6OJ6 - chains D and P of the 13 polymer chains in the assembly; structure by electron microscopy, 4.20 A resolution (low resolution: residue-level contacts below are approximate; hydrogen-bond / salt-bridge calls are withheld).

== Chain D ==
Molecule: Inner capsid protein VP2
Organism: Rotavirus A (strain RVA/Monkey/United States/RRV/1975/G3P5B[3])
UniProt: B3F2X3 (B3F2X3_ROTRH); numbering as in UniProt (aligned over 1-887)
Sequence (887 residues; each row starts with the number of its first residue):
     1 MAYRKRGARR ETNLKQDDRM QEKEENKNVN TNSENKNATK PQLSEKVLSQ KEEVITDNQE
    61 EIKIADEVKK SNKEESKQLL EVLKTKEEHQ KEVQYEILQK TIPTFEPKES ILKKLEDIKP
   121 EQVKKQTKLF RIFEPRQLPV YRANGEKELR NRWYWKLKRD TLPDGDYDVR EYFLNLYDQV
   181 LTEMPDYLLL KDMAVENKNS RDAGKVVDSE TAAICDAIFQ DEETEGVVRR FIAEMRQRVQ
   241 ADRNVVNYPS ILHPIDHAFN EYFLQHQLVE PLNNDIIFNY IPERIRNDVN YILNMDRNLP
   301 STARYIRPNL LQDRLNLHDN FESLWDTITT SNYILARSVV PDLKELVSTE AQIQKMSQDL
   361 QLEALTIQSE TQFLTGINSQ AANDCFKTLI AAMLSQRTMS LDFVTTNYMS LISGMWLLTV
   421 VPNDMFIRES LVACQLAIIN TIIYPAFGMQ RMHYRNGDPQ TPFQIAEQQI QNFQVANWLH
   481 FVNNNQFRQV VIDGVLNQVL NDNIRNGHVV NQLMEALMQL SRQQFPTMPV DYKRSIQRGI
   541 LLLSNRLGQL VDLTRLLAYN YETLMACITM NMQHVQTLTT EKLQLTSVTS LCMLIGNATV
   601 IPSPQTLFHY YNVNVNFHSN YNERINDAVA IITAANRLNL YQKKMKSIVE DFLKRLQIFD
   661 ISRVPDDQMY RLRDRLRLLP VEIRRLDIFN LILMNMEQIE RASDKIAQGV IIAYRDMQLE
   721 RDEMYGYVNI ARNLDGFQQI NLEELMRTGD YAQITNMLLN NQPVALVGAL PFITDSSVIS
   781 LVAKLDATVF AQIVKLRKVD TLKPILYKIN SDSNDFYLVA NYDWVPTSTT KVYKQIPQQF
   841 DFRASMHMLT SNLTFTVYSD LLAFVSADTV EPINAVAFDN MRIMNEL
Disordered / not traced: 1-60

== Chain P ==
Molecule: RNA-directed RNA polymerase
Organism: Rotavirus A (strain RVA/Monkey/United States/RRV/1975/G3P5B[3])
Notes: EC 2.7.7.48
UniProt: B3F2X2 (B3F2X2_ROTRH); residue numbers follow UniProt; this construct covers 1-1088
Sequence (1088 residues; row label = number of the first residue in the row):
     1 MGKYNLILSE YLSFIYNSQS AVQIPIYYSS NSELENRCIE FHSKCLENSK NGLSLKKLFV
    61 EYSDVIENAT LLSILSYSYD KYNAVERKLV KYAKGKPLEA DLTVNELDYE NNKITSELFP
   121 TAEEYTDLLM DPAILTSLSS NLNAVMFWLE KHENDVAEKL KIYKRRLDLF TIVASTVNKY
   181 GVPRHNAKYR YEYEVMKDKP YYLVTWANSS IEMLMSVFSH EDYLIARELI VLSYSNRSTL
   241 AKLVSSPMSI LVALVDINGT FITNEELELE FSNKYVRAIV PDQTFDELKQ MLDNMRKAGL
   301 TDIPKMIQDW LVDCSIEKFP LMAKIYSWSF HVGFRKQKML DAALDQLKTE YTEDVDDEMY
   361 REYTMLIRDE VVKMLEEPVK HDDHLLQDSE LAGLLSMSSA SNGESRQLKF GRKTIFSTKK
   421 NMHVMDDMAN GRYTPGIIPP VNVDKPIPLG RRDVPGRRTR IIFILPYEYF IAQHAVVEKM
   481 LIYAKHTREY AEFYSQSNQL LSYGDVTRFL SNNSMVLYTD VSQWDSSQHN TQPFRKGIIM
   541 GLDMLANMTN DARVIQTLNL YKQTQINLMD SYVQIPDGNV IKKIQYGAVA SGEKQTKAAN
   601 SIANLALIKT VLSRISNKYS FATKIIRVDG DDNYAVLQFN TEVTKQMVQD VSNDVRETYA
   661 RMNTKVKALV STVGIEIAKR YIAGGKIFFR AGINLLNNEK KGQSTQWDQA AVLYSNYIVN
   721 RLRGFETDRE FILTKIMQMT SVAITGSLRL FPSERVLTTN STFKVFDSED FIIEYGTTDD
   781 EVYIQRAFMS LSSQKSGIAD EIAASSTFKN YVSRLSEQLL FSKNNIVSRG IALTEKAKLN
   841 SYAPISLEKR RAQISALLTM LQKPVTFKSS KITINDILRD IKPFFTVNEA HLPIQYQKFM
   901 PTLPDNVQYI IQCIGSRTYQ IEDDGSKSAI SRLISKYSVY KPSIEELYKV ISLHENEIQL
   961 YLISLGIPKI DADTYVGSKI YSQDKYRILE SYVYNLLSIN YGCYQLFDFN SPDLEKLIRI
  1021 PFKGKIPAVT FILHLYAKLE VINHAIKNGS WISLFCNYPK SEMIKLWKKM WNITSLRSPY
  1081 TNANFFQD
Disordered / not traced: 1, 1074-1088
What the authors report for this chain:
  - conformationally variable residues (loop rearrangement, order/disorder transition): Phe-261 to Phe-271, Met-397 to Glu-404, His-486 to Thr-507, Ile-575 to Lys-582, Asp-629 to Asp-632, Gln-818 to Val-827, Thr-1074 to Asp-1088

== How chain D and chain P interact ==
Residue-residue contacts (24; chain D residue first):
  Glu-74(D) with Pro-1059(P); Lys-1060(P); Ser-1061(P)
  Lys-77(D) with Ser-1061(P)
  Gln-78(D) with Lys-1060(P); Ser-1061(P); Ile-1064(P)
  Glu-81(D) with Ile-1064(P); Lys-1065(P)
  Val-82(D) with Ile-1064(P)
  Thr-85(D) with Ile-1064(P); Lys-1068(P)
  Tyr-95(D) with Ser-952(P)
  Glu-96(D) with Ser-982(P)
  Gln-99(D) with His-954(P)
  Lys-100(D) with His-954(P); Glu-955(P)
  Ala-364(D) with Tyr-986(P)
  Leu-365(D) with Gln-983(P); Tyr-986(P)
  Ile-367(D) with Lys-979(P); Ser-982(P); Gln-983(P)
  Gln-372(D) with Lys-979(P)
Interface residues without a listed pair, chain D (16 interface residues in all): Thr-371, Thr-406
Interface residues without a listed pair, chain P (16 interface residues in all): Gly-977, Ser-978, Lys-1025

== In short ==
Chain D and chain P each contribute 16 residues to their interface. From the paper: conformational variability
at Phe-261(P), Met-397(P) and His-486(P) among others.
Chain D is Inner capsid protein VP2 and chain P is RNA-directed RNA polymerase, both from Rotavirus A (strain
RVA/Monkey/United States/RRV/1975/G3P5B[3]); the structure, In situ structure of rotavirus VP1 RNA-dependent
RNA polymerase (DLP_RNA), was determined by electron microscopy together with 6OJ3, 6OJ4 and 6OJ5 from the
same study.
